Entry 8ETG (electron microscopy, 3.40 A resolution); this record covers chains 1 and N of the 48 polymer chains in the assembly.

# Chain 1
Molecule: 3497-nt RNA strand
From: Schizosaccharomyces pombe
Sequence (3497 nucleotides; numbered 1 to 3497; the number before each row is that of its first residue):
     1 AUUUGACCUCAAAUCAGGUAGGACUACGCGCUGAACUUAAGCAUAUCAAU
    51 AAGCGCAGGAAAAGAAAAUAACCAUGAUUCCCUCAGUAACGGCGAGUGAA
   101 GCGGGAAAAGCUCAAAUUUGAAAUCUGGCAACAUUUCUUUUGUUGUCCGA
   151 GUUGUAAUUUCAAGAAGCUGCUUUGAGUGUAGACGAUCGGUCUAAGUUCC
   201 UUGGAACAGGACGUCAGAGAGGGUGAGAACCCCGUCUUUGGUCGAUUGGA
   251 UAUGCCAUAUAAAGCGCUUUCGAAGAGUCGAGUUGUUUGGGAAUGCAGCU
   301 CUAAAUGGGUGGUAAAUUUCAUCUAAAGCUAAAUAUUGGCGAGAGACCGA
   351 UAGCGAACAAGUAGAGUGAUCGAAAGAUGAAAAGAACUUUGAAAAGAGAG
   401 UUAAAUAGUACGUGAAAUUGCUGAAAGGGAAGCAUUGGAAAUCAGUCUUA
   451 CCUGGGUGAGAUCAGUAGUCUCUUCGCGAGACUAUGCACUCUGAACCUGU
   501 GGUAGGUCAGCAUCAGUUUUCGGGGGCGGAAAAAGAAUAAGGGAAGGUGG
   551 CUUUCCGGGUUCUGCCUGGGGAGUGUUUAUAGCCCUUGUUGUAAUACGUC
   601 CACUGGGGACUGAGGACUGCGGCUUCGUGCCAAGGAUGCUGACAUAAUGG
   651 UUUUCAAUGGCCCGUCUUGAAACACGGACCAAGGAGUCUAGCAUCUAUGC
   701 GAGUGUUUGGGUGAUGAAAACCCAUCCGCGAAAUGAAAGUGAAUGCAGGU
   751 GGGAACGCCCUUGUGGCGUGCACCAUCGACCGACCCGGAAGUUUGUCAAU
   801 GGAAGGGUUUGAGUAAGAGCAUAGCUGUUGGGACCCGAAAGAUGGUGAAC
   851 UAUGCCUGAAUAGGGUGAAGCCAGAGGAAACUCUGGUGGAGGCUCGUAGA
   901 GAUUCUGACGUGCAAAUCGAUCUUCAAAUUUGGGUAUAGGGGCGAAAGAC
   951 UAAUCGAACCAUCUAGUAGCUGGUUCCUGCCGAAGUUUCCCUCAGGAUAG
  1001 CAGAAACUCAGAUCAGUUUUAUGAGGUAAAGCGAAUGAUUAGAGGUCUUG
  1051 GGGAAGGAAUUUCCUCAACCUAUUCUCAAACUUUAAAUAUGUAAGACGCC
  1101 CUUGUCGCUUAAUUGGACGUGGGCCAUCGAAUGAGAGUUUCUAGUGGGCC
  1151 AUUUUUGGUAAGCAGAACUGGCGAUGCGGGAUGAACCGAACGUGAGGUUA
  1201 AGGUGCCGGAAUGUACGCUCAUCAGACACCAGAAAAGGUGUUAGUUCAUC
  1251 UAGACAGCAGGACGGUGGCCAUGGAAGUCGGAAUCCGCUAAGGAGUGUGU
  1301 AACAACUCACCUGCCGAAUGAACUAGCCCUGAAAAUGGAUGGCGCUUAAG
  1351 CGUACUACCCAUACCUCACCGUCUGGGUUAGCUUUGAGAAGCUCAGACGA
  1401 GUAGGCAGGCGUGGAGGUUUGUGACGAAGCCUUGGGCGUGAGCCUGGGUC
  1451 GAACAGCCUCUAGUGCAGAUCUUGGUGGAAGUAGCAAAUAUUCAAAUGAG
  1501 AACUUUGAAGACUGAAGUGGGGAAAGGUUCCAUGUGAACAGCAGUUGGAC
  1551 AUGGGUUAGUCGAUCCUAAGAGAUAGGGAAGCUCCGUAUGAAAGUUGCAC
  1601 GAUUUUUCGUGCCUCCUAUCGAAAGGGAAUCCGGUUAAUAUUCCGGAACC
  1651 AGAAGGUGGAAUCAACACGGCAACGUAAAUGAAGUUGGAGACGUCGGCGG
  1701 GAGCCCUGGGAAGAGUUCUCUUUUCUUUUUAACAAACCAUUGAACUACCC
  1751 UGAAAUCGGUUUAUCCGGAGCUAGGGUAUGGUGUUUGGAAGAGUUCAGCG
  1801 CCUCAUGCUGAAUCCGGUGCGCUCUCGACGGCCCUUGAAAAUCCAACGGA
  1851 AGAAUGGACCUUCGGGUCCUUGUUUUCACAUCUGGUCGUACUCAUAACCG
  1901 CAGCAGGUCUCCAAGGUGAACAGCCUCUAGUUGAUAGAACAAUGUAGAUA
  1951 AGGGAAGUCGGCAAAAUGGAUCCGUAACUUCGGGAUAAGGAUUGGCUCUA
  2001 AGGGUUGGGUACGUUGGGCCUUGGAACCUGAACGGUUGCUGGACUGAGCG
  2051 UGGACCGAUGUCUUUUCUCGCCUUUCGGGGUGAGAAGGGAUGUUGGACCU
  2101 GCUUGGACCUUGGCGGCCGGGAAGUCCUUGGUCGGGCUUUUCUCCUUCUC
  2151 GGGGAUUAUGCUCUUACUGGCGUACGUUUAACAACCAACUUAGAACUGGU
  2201 ACGGACAAGGGGAAUCUGACUGUCUAAUUAAAACAUAGCAUUGCGAUGGC
  2251 CAGAAAGUGGUGUUGACGCAAUGUGAUUUCUGCCCAGUGCUCUGAAUGUC
  2301 AAAGUGAAGAAAUUCAACCAAGCGCGGGUAAACGGCGGGAGUAACUAUGA
  2351 CUCUCUUAAGGUAGCCAAAUGCCUCGUCAUCUAACUAGUGACGCGCAUGA
  2401 AUGGAUUAACGAGAUUCCCACUGUCCCUAUCUACUAUCUAGCGAAACCAC
  2451 AGCCUGGGGAACGGGCCAGGCAAAAUCAGCGGGGAAAGAAGACCCUGUUG
  2501 AGCUUGACUCUAGUUUGACAUUGUGAAGAGACAUAGAGGGUGUAGGAUAA
  2551 GUGGGAGUAUGUUUCGGCAUACGCCGGUGAAAUACCACUACCUUUAUCGU
  2601 UUCUUUACUUAAUCAAUGAAGCGGAAUUGGGAUUUAUUUCCCAUAUUCUA
  2651 GCGUUAAAGUUUCUUCGCGAACUGAUCCGCGUUGAUGACAUUGUCAGGUG
  2701 GGGAGUUUGGCUGGGGCGGCACAUCUGUUAAAAGAUAACGCAGGUGUCCU
  2751 AAGGGGGACUCAUCGAGAACAGAAAUCUCGAGUAGAAUAAAAGGGUAAAA
  2801 GUCCCCUUGAUUUUGAUUUUCAGUGUGAAUACAAACCAUGAAAGUGUGGC
  2851 CUAUCGAUCCUUUGUUCCCUCGAAAUUUGAGGACAGAGGUGCCAGAAAAG
  2901 UUACCACAGGGAUAACUGGCUUGUGGCAGCCAAGCGUUCAUAGCGACGUU
  2951 GCUUUUUGAUUCUUCGAUGUCGGCUCUUCCUAUCAUACCGAAGCAGAAUU
  3001 CGGUAAGCGUUGGAUUGUUCACCCACUAAUAGGGAACGUGAGCUGGGUUU
  3051 AGACCGUCGUGAGACAGGUUAGUUUUACCCUACUGAUGAAGUGUCGUCGC
  3101 AAUGGUAAUUCAACUUAGUACGAGAGGAACCGUUGAUUCAGAUCAUUGGU
  3151 AUUUGCGGCUGCCUGACAAGGCAAUGCCGCGGAGCUAUCAUCUGCUGGAU
  3201 AACGGCUGAACGCCUCUAAGCCAGAAUCCGUGCCAGAAAGCGACGAUUUU
  3251 UUGGUCCGCAUGAUUUAUAUGUAUAAAAAUAGAGGUAGGACUUGUUCCUA
  3301 CUCUCCUGUAUCGUAGAAGAUGGGCGAUGGUUGAUGAAACGGAAGUGUUU
  3351 UAUUGACUUGUCCAUGAAAUUCCAUUGAAAUCUUGUGCGGAAUCGAAUCC
  3401 AUUGCAUACGACUUUAAUGUGGAACGGGGUAUUGUAAGCAGUAGAGUAGC
  3451 CUUGUUGUUACGAUCUGCUGAGAUUAAGCCUUUGUUCCCAAGAUUUG
Unresolved in the structure: 1-2, 36-47, 91-95, 287-294, 313-318, 446-505, 552-573, 667-672, 743-747, 782-812, 849-956, 1026-1087, 1095-1129, 1227-1230, 1382-1387, 1486-1490, 1595-1596, 1615-1617, 1623-1624, 1663-1666, 1741-1745, 1754-1770, 1834-1837, 1853-1872, 1894-1909, 1958-2310, 2314-2336, 2340-2416, 2459-2462, 2483-2919, 2936-2942, 2954-2970, 3015-3021, 3047-3078, 3249-3269, 3290-3297, 3375-3394, 3442-3464
Differences from the reference sequence: conflict U3196 (C6346 in 157310483)

# Chain N
Molecule: 60S ribosomal protein L15-A
From: Schizosaccharomyces pombe
UniProtKB: O74895 (RL15A_SCHPO); residue numbers follow UniProt; this construct covers 1-201
Amino-acid sequence (201 residues; each row starts with the number of its first residue):
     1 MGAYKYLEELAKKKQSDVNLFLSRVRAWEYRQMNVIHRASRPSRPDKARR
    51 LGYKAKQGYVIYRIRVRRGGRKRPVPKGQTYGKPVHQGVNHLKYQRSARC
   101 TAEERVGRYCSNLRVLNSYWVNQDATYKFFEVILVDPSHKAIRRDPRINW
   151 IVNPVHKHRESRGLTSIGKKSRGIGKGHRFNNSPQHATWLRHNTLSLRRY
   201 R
Unresolved in the structure: 1, 70-95, 181-188

# How chain 1 and chain N interact
Contacting residue pairs - 156 pairs, chain 1 then chain N:
  U9(1) with Ser-40(N), hydrogen bond to the phosphate; Arg-41(N), salt bridge to the phosphate
  C10(1) with Arg-38(N), phosphate contact
  G18(1) with Asn-112(N), base contact; Ser-138(N), sugar contact
  U19(1) with Asn-112(N), sugar contact; Ser-138(N), sugar contact
  A20(1) with Ser-111(N), sugar contact
  C29(1) with Arg-162(N), hydrogen bond to the sugar; Arg-172(N), hydrogen bond to the phosphate
  G30(1) with Arg-172(N), salt bridge to the phosphate
  C31(1) with Arg-96(N), hydrogen bond to the sugar; Arg-172(N), phosphate contact
  A49(1) with Trp-189(N), sugar contact
  U50(1) with Trp-189(N), sugar contact
  G55(1) with Ser-161(N), hydrogen bond to the base; Arg-162(N), base contact
  C56(1) with Lys-157(N), sugar contact; His-158(N), hydrogen bond to the phosphate; Ser-161(N), sugar contact; Arg-162(N), hydrogen bond to the sugar
  A57(1) with Pro-154(N), phosphate contact; Val-155(N), sugar contact; Lys-157(N), phosphate contact; His-158(N), salt bridge to the phosphate
  G58(1) with Pro-154(N), phosphate contact; Val-155(N), sugar contact; Lys-157(N), salt bridge to the phosphate
  A61(1) with Val-155(N), sugar contact
  A62(1) with Val-155(N), phosphate contact; Arg-162(N), salt bridge to the phosphate; Leu-164(N), phosphate contact; Arg-172(N), hydrogen bond to the phosphate
  A63(1) with Lys-169(N), salt bridge to the phosphate; Arg-172(N), salt bridge to the phosphate; Ile-174(N), sugar contact
  G64(1) with Lys-169(N), salt bridge to the phosphate; Ile-174(N), phosphate contact; Lys-176(N), phosphate contact
  A65(1) with Lys-176(N), phosphate contact
  A66(1) with Lys-176(N), base contact
  A68(1) with Lys-176(N), sugar contact; Gly-177(N), phosphate contact
  U69(1) with Gly-177(N), phosphate contact; His-178(N), hydrogen bond to the phosphate
  A77(1) with Lys-176(N), hydrogen bond to the sugar
  U78(1) with Lys-176(N), sugar contact
  C82(1) with Ser-196(N), hydrogen bond to the phosphate; Arg-198(N), sugar contact
  G98(1) with His-192(N), phosphate contact
  A99(1) with His-192(N), salt bridge to the phosphate
  U112(1) with Arg-147(N), sugar contact
  C113(1) with Arg-147(N), salt bridge to the phosphate
  A114(1) with Arg-49(N), phosphate contact; Arg-50(N), sugar contact; Lys-54(N), salt bridge to the phosphate
  A115(1) with Tyr-4(N), phosphate contact; Lys-5(N), hydrogen bond to the sugar; Arg-49(N), salt bridge to the phosphate
  A116(1) with Gly-2(N), phosphate contact; Lys-5(N), phosphate contact
  U117(1) with Gly-2(N), hydrogen bond to the phosphate
  C125(1) with Ala-141(N), sugar contact
  U126(1) with Gln-57(N), sugar contact; His-139(N), sugar contact; Lys-140(N), phosphate contact; Ala-141(N), sugar contact; Arg-144(N), salt bridge to the phosphate
  G127(1) with Lys-140(N), phosphate contact; Arg-144(N), salt bridge to the phosphate
  G149(1) with Gln-57(N), hydrogen bond to the base
  A150(1) with Gln-57(N), sugar contact
  G151(1) with Ala-55(N), sugar contact
  U153(1) with Tyr-4(N), phosphate contact; Arg-41(N), base contact
  G154(1) with Tyr-4(N), hydrogen bond to the phosphate; Pro-45(N), phosphate contact; Arg-49(N), hydrogen bond to the sugar; Ala-55(N), sugar contact
  U155(1) with Arg-49(N), salt bridge to the phosphate; Lys-54(N), salt bridge to the phosphate; Ala-55(N), hydrogen bond to the phosphate; Lys-56(N), hydrogen bond to the phosphate
  A156(1) with Lys-54(N), salt bridge to the phosphate; Lys-56(N), salt bridge to the phosphate
  A157(1) with Arg-147(N), salt bridge to the phosphate
  A273(1) with Lys-5(N), hydrogen bond to the phosphate
  A274(1) with Lys-5(N), salt bridge to the phosphate
  G275(1) with Glu-8(N), sugar contact; Lys-47(N), phosphate contact; Arg-50(N), hydrogen bond to the base
  A276(1) with Glu-8(N), phosphate contact; Ala-11(N), sugar contact; Lys-12(N), base contact; Lys-14(N), hydrogen bond to the sugar; Lys-47(N), salt bridge to the phosphate; Arg-50(N), salt bridge to the phosphate
  G277(1) with Lys-14(N), sugar contact; Gln-15(N), base contact; Arg-44(N), salt bridge to the phosphate; Lys-47(N), salt bridge to the phosphate; Trp-120(N), sugar contact; Gln-123(N), base contact
  U278(1) with Lys-170(N), phosphate contact
  C279(1) with Lys-170(N), salt bridge to the phosphate
  G295(1) with Arg-179(N), sugar contact; Phe-180(N), phosphate contact
  C296(1) with Lys-170(N), sugar contact; Ser-171(N), hydrogen bond to the sugar; Phe-180(N), phosphate contact
  A297(1) with Arg-96(N), hydrogen bond to the sugar; Ser-97(N), phosphate contact; Lys-170(N), salt bridge to the phosphate
  G298(1) with Gly-69(N), hydrogen bond to the sugar; Arg-96(N), sugar contact; Ser-97(N), phosphate contact; Ala-98(N), phosphate contact
  C299(1) with Arg-68(N), phosphate contact; Gly-69(N), phosphate contact
  U300(1) with Arg-68(N), salt bridge to the phosphate
  U302(1) with Gln-15(N), hydrogen bond to the phosphate
  U310(1) with His-178(N), hydrogen bond to the phosphate
  G311(1) with His-178(N), salt bridge to the phosphate
  A327(1) with Lys-47(N), salt bridge to the phosphate; Arg-50(N), sugar contact; Leu-51(N), hydrogen bond to the sugar; Arg-99(N), salt bridge to the phosphate; Asn-117(N), hydrogen bond to the sugar; Ser-166(N), hydrogen bond to the phosphate
  G328(1) with Trp-150(N), sugar contact; Ser-166(N), phosphate contact
  C329(1) with Trp-150(N), sugar contact; Arg-159(N), salt bridge to the phosphate
  U330(1) with His-156(N), salt bridge to the phosphate
  U689(1) with Arg-201(N), hydrogen bond to the phosphate
  A690(1) with Leu-197(N), sugar contact; Arg-201(N), salt bridge to the phosphate
  U707(1) with Tyr-200(N), base contact
  U708(1) with Arg-198(N), salt bridge to the phosphate
  A718(1) with Arg-199(N), phosphate contact
  A719(1) with Arg-199(N), salt bridge to the phosphate; Tyr-200(N), phosphate contact
  A720(1) with Tyr-200(N), phosphate contact
  G1576(1) with Asn-34(N), hydrogen bond to the phosphate
  G1577(1) with Asn-34(N), phosphate contact; Val-35(N), phosphate contact; Arg-65(N), salt bridge to the phosphate; Arg-67(N), phosphate contact
  G1578(1) with Arg-67(N), salt bridge to the phosphate; Tyr-127(N), phosphate contact
  A1579(1) with Arg-105(N), hydrogen bond to the base; Arg-108(N), base contact
  A1580(1) with Arg-96(N), hydrogen bond to the sugar; Thr-101(N), sugar contact
  G1581(1) with Arg-105(N), salt bridge to the phosphate; Arg-108(N), salt bridge to the phosphate
Also at the interface, not in a pair above, chain 1 (89 interface residues in all): C8, U32, A67, U83, G280, A304, A305, G309, A326, U822, A823, C1582
Also at the interface, not in a pair above, chain N (84 interface residues in all): Ala-3, Lys-13, Lys-128, Asp-145, Gly-163, Thr-165, Ile-167, Gly-173, Gly-175

# In short
The interface between chain 1 and chain N involves 89 residues on one side and 84 on the other, with 33
hydrogen bonds and 39 salt bridges. Among the polar pairs are G55(1)/Ser-161(N), G149(1)/Gln-57(N) and
G275(1)/Arg-50(N).
Here chain 1 is a 3497-nt RNA strand and chain N is 60S ribosomal protein L15-A, both from Schizosaccharomyces
pombe. Entry 8ETG (Fkbp39 associated 60S nascent ribosome State 3) was determined by electron microscopy
together with 8ESQ, 8ESR, 8ETC, 8ETH, 8ETI, 8ETJ and 3 further entries from the same study.
